4UE7 - chains H and I of the 3 polymer chains in the assembly; structure by X-ray diffraction, 1.13 A resolution.

Chain H:
Molecule: Thrombin heavy chain
Source organism: Homo sapiens
Notes: EC 3.4.21.5; fragment: thrombin heavy chain
UniProt: P00734 (THRB_HUMAN); the construct lacks a stretch of the UniProt sequence and is renumbered around it, so the offset changes along the chain: 16-36 = UniProt 364-384; 37-60 = UniProt 386-409; 61-77 = UniProt 419-435; 78-97 = UniProt 437-456; 7 more segments
Sequence (258 residues; each row starts with the number of its first residue; note: 3 numbers in that range are skipped by the numbering (no residue carries them; nothing is unmodelled there); a row labelled like 60A-60I holds insertion residues (60A, then the next letters in order)):
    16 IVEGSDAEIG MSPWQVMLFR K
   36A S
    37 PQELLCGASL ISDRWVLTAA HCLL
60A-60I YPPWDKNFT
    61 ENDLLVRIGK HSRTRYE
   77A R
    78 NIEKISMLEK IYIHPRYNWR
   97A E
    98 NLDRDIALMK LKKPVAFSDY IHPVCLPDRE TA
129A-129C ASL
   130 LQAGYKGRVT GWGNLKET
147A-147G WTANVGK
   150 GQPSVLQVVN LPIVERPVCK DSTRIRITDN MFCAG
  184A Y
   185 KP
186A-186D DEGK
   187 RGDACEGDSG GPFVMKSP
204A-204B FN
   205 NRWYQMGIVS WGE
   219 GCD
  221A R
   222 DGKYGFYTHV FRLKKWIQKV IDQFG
Unresolved in the structure: 147A-147G
Cystine bridges: Cys42-Cys58, Cys168-Cys182, Cys191-Cys220
Covalently attached groups: N-acetylglucosamine (NAG) linked to Asn60G
Metal / ion sites: Na+ site 1: Lys169, Thr172; Na+ site 2: Arg221A, Lys224
Residues lining bound ligands: piperidine-1-carboximidamide (MRZ): Asp189, Ala190, Cys191, Glu192, Ser195, Val213, Ser214, Trp215, Gly216, Gly219, Cys220, Gly226
UniProt features mapped onto this chain:
  - region: Ala183 to Val200 (High affinity receptor-binding region which is also known as the TP508 peptide)
  - active site (Charge relay system): His57, Asp102, Ser195
  - glycosylation: Asn60G (N-linked (GlcNAc...) (complex) asparagine)

Chain I:
Molecule: Hirudin variant-2
UniProt: P09945 (HIRV2_HIRME); residues 554-565 here correspond to UniProt positions 61-72 (UniProt number = residue number - 493)
Sequence (12 residues; numbered 554 to 565; the number before each row is that of its first residue):
   554 GDFEEIPEEY LQ
Modified residues: Tyr563 (o-sulfo-l-tyrosine; TYS)
UniProt features mapped onto this chain:
  - region: Asp555 to Gln565 (Interaction with fibrinogen-binding exosite of thrombin)
  - modified residue: Tyr563 (Sulfotyrosine)

How chain H and chain I interact:
Residue-residue contacts (21; chain H residue first):
  Phe34(H) with Phe556(I), hydrophobic
  Gln38(H) with Phe556(I); Ile559(I); Leu564(I)
  Leu40(H) with Phe556(I)
  Leu65(H) with Ile559(I), hydrophobic; Tyr563(I)
  Arg67(H) with Ile559(I)
  Arg73(H) with Phe556(I)
  Thr74(H) with Asp555(I); Phe556(I); Glu557(I), hydrogen bond (backbone-backbone)
  Arg75(H) with Glu557(I)
  Tyr76(H) with Glu557(I), hydrogen bond (backbone-side chain); Glu558(I); Pro560(I); Tyr563(I)
  Glu80(H) with Tyr563(I)
  Lys81(H) with Tyr563(I)
  Ile82(H) with Ile559(I), hydrophobic; Tyr563(I)
Other interface residues (no listed pair), chain H (15 interface residues in all): Met32, Lys36, Glu39

In short:
The interface between chain H and chain I involves 15 residues on one side and 8 on the other, with 2 hydrogen
bonds. Among the polar pairs are Tyr76(H)-Glu557(I) and Thr74(H)-Glu557(I). Chain H binds
piperidine-1-carboximidamide. Covalently linked N-acetylglucosamine: at Asn60G(H).
Chain H is Thrombin heavy chain (Homo sapiens) and chain I is Hirudin variant-2; the structure, Thrombin in
complex with 1-amidinopiperidine, was determined by X-ray diffraction together with 4UD9, 4UDW, 4UEH, 5AF9,
5AFY, 5AFZ and 5AHG from the same study.
